Entry 5WWW (X-ray diffraction, 1.80 A resolution); this record covers chains A and B.

# Chain A
Name: RNA-binding E3 ubiquitin-protein ligase MEX3C
From: Homo sapiens
Notes: EC 2.3.2.27; fragment: KH1 domain
UniProtKB: Q5U5Q3 (MEX3C_HUMAN); residue numbers follow UniProt; this construct covers 221-306
Amino-acid sequence (94 residues; row label = number of the first residue in the row):
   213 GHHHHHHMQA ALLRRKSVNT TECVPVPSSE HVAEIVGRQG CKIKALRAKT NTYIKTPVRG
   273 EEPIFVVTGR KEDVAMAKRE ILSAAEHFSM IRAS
Sequence notes: expression tag (213-220)
Reported in the primary citation:
  - binding site for the 6-nt RNA strand (chain B): Ser241, Glu242, Val244, Ala245, Glu246, Arg250, Gln251, Lys254, Ile255, Arg259, Tyr265, Ile266, Lys267, Thr268, Pro269, Arg271, Glu273, His299, Phe300, Ile303, Arg304

# Chain B
Molecule: 6-nt RNA strand
Sequence (6 nucleotides; each row starts with the number of its first residue):
     4 GUUUAG

# How chain A and chain B interact
Residue-residue contacts (34):
  Ser241(A) with U7(B), hydrogen bond to the base
  Glu242(A) with U6(B), hydrogen bond to the base
  Val244(A) with U7(B), base contact
  Ala245(A) with U6(B), phosphate contact; U7(B), base contact
  Glu246(A) with U5(B), hydrogen bond to the sugar; U6(B), sugar contact
  Val248(A) with U7(B), sugar contact; A8(B), base contact
  Gly249(A) with U7(B), sugar contact
  Arg250(A) with U6(B), salt bridge to the phosphate; A8(B), phosphate contact
  Gln251(A) with A8(B), hydrogen bond to the phosphate
  Gly252(A) with A8(B), hydrogen bond to the sugar
  Lys254(A) with U5(B), hydrogen bond to the base
  Ile255(A) with A8(B), base contact
  Lys256(A) with A8(B), base contact
  Arg259(A) with A8(B), hydrogen bond to the base; G9(B), base contact
  Tyr265(A) with G9(B), base contact
  Ile266(A) with A8(B), hydrogen bond to the base; G9(B), hydrogen bond to the base
  Lys267(A) with G9(B), base contact
  Thr268(A) with U7(B), base contact; A8(B), hydrogen bond to the base; G9(B), hydrogen bond to the base
  Pro269(A) with U7(B), hydrogen bond to the base
  Val270(A) with U7(B), base contact
  Arg271(A) with U7(B), salt bridge to the phosphate
  His299(A) with U5(B), hydrogen bond to the base
  Phe300(A) with U5(B), base contact
  Ile303(A) with U5(B), base contact
  Arg304(A) with U5(B), salt bridge to the phosphate; U6(B), hydrogen bond to the base
Interface residues without a listed pair, chain B (6 interface residues in all): G4

# Overview
25 residues of chain A and 6 residues of chain B are in contact, with 14 hydrogen bonds and 3 salt bridges.
Polar contacts include Ser241(A)-U7(B), Glu242(A)-U6(B) and Lys254(A)-U5(B). The paper reports a binding site
for the 6-nt RNA strand (chain B) at Ser241(A), Glu242(A) and Val244(A) among others.
Chain A is RNA-binding E3 ubiquitin-protein ligase MEX3C (Homo sapiens) and chain B is a 6-nt RNA strand; the
structure, Crystal structure of the KH1 domain of human RNA-binding E3 ubiquitin-protein ligase MEX-3C complex
with RNA, was determined by X-ray diffraction together with 5WWX and 5WWZ from the same study.
